Entry 7CQ6 (electron microscopy, 3.00 A resolution); this record covers chains B and D of the 4 polymer chains in the assembly.

Chain B:
Protein: Osteopetrosis-associated transmembrane protein 1
Organism: Homo sapiens
Reference sequence: Q86WC4 (OSTM1_HUMAN); residue numbers follow UniProt; this construct covers 1-334
Chain sequence (344 residues; numbered 1 to 344; the number before each row is that of its first residue):
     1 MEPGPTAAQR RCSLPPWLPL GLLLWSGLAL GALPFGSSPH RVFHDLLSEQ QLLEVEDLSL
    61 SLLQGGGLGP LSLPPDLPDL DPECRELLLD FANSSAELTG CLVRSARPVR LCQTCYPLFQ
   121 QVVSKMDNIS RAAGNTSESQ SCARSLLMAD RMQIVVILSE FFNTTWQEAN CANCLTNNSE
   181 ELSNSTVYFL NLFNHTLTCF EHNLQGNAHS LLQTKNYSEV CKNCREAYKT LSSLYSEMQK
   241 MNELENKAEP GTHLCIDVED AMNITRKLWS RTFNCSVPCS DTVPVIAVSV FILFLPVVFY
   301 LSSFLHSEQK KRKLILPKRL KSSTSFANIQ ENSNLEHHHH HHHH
Not modelled in the structure: 1-72, 132-141, 206-215, 247-252, 307-344
Construct notes: expression tag (335-344)
Disulfides: Cys84-Cys142, Cys101-Cys115, Cys112-Cys171, Cys174-Cys255, Cys221-Cys275
Covalently attached groups: N-acetylglucosamine (NAG) linked to Asn263
Swiss-Prot annotation at these positions:
  - modified residue (Phosphoserine): Ser322, Ser325, Ser333
  - glycosylation (N-linked (GlcNAc...) asparagine): Asn93, Asn128, Asn135, Asn163, Asn177, Asn184, Asn194, Asn216, Asn263, Asn274

Chain D:
Protein: H(+)/Cl(-) exchange transporter 7
Organism: Homo sapiens
Reference sequence: P51798 (CLCN7_HUMAN); numbering as in UniProt (aligned over 1-805)
Chain sequence (825 residues; each row starts with the number of its first residue; numbers below 1 keep their minus sign (Met-19 is residue -19)):
   -19 MASDYKDDDD KASDEVDAGT MANVSKKVSW SGRDRDDEEA APLLRRTARP GGGTPLLNGA
    41 GPGAARQSPR SALFRVGHMS SVELDDELLD PDMDPPHPFP KEIPHNEKLL SLKYESLDYD
   101 NSENQLFLEE ERRINHTAFR TVEIKRWVIC ALIGILTGLV ACFIDIVVEN LAGLKYRVIK
   161 GNIDKFTEKG GLSFSLLLWA TLNAAFVLVG SVIVAFIEPV AAGSGIPQIK CFLNGVKIPH
   221 VVRLKTLVIK VSGVILSVVG GLAVGKEGPM IHSGSVIAAG ISQGRSTSLK RDFKIFEYFR
   281 RDTEKRDFVS AGAAAGVSAA FGAPVGGVLF SLEEGASFWN QFLTWRIFFA SMISTFTLNF
   341 VLSIYHGNMW DLSSPGLINF GRFDSEKMAY TIHEIPVFIA MGVVGGVLGA VFNALNYWLT
   401 MFRIRYIHRP CLQVIEAVLV AAVTATVAFV LIYSSRDCQP LQGGSMSYPL QLFCADGEYN
   461 SMAAAFFNTP EKSVVSLFHD PPGSYNPLTL GLFTLVYFFL ACWTYGLTVS AGVFIPSLLI
   521 GAAWGRLFGI SLSYLTGAAI WADPGKYALM GAAAQLGGIV RMTLSLTVIM MEATSNVTYG
   581 FPIMLVLMTA KIVGDVFIEG LYDMHIQLQS VPFLHWEAPV TSHSLTAREV MSTPVTCLRR
   641 REKVGVIVDV LSDTASNHNG FPVVEHADDT QPARLQGLIL RSQLIVLLKH KVFVERSNLG
   701 LVQRRLRLKD FRDAYPRFPP IQSIHVSQDE RECTMDLSEF MNPSPYTVPQ EASLPRVFKL
   761 FRALGLRHLV VVDNRNQVVG LVTRKDLARY RLGKRGLEEL SLAQT
Not modelled in the structure: -19 to 93, 117-119, 620-624, 653-656, 666-671, 689-707, 720-729, 791-805
Construct notes: initiating methionine (-19); expression tag (-18 to 0)
Disulfides: Cys438-Cys454
Swiss-Prot annotation at these positions:
  - motif: Gly203 to Pro207 (Selectivity filter part_1), Gly245 to Pro249 (Selectivity filter part_2), Gly512 to Pro516 (Selectivity filter part_3)
  - binding site (chloride): Ser204, Phe514, Tyr602
  - binding site (ATP): His658 to Gly660, Thr783 to Asp786
  - site: Glu247 (Mediates proton transfer from the outer aqueous phase to the interior of the protein), Glu314 (Mediates proton transfer from the protein to the inner aqueous phase)
  - modified residue (Phosphoserine): Ser9, Ser60, Ser801
  - natural variant: Leu132 (L132P: In OPTB4), Leu213 (L213F: In OPTA2; uncertain significance), Asn214 (N214S: In OPTB4), Gly215 (G215R: In OPTA2), Leu224 (L224R: In OPTB4; uncertain significance), Leu227 (deletion: In OPTB4), Gly240 (G240R: In OPTB4), Pro249 (P249R: In OPTB4), Ile261 (I261F: In OPTB4), Arg286 (R286Q: In OPTA2; R286W: In OPTA2; uncertain significance), Ser290 (S290Y: In OPTA2; uncertain significance), Ala299 (A299V: In OPTB4; uncertain significance), 20 further natural variant entries in UniProt

Interface between chain B and chain D:
Residue-residue contacts (34):
  Tyr228(B) - Asp456(D)  hydrogen bond
  Ser232(B) - Asp456(D)
  Arg266(B) - Asp456(D)  salt bridge
  Arg266(B) - Gly457(D)
  Ser270(B) - Ala455(D)  hydrogen bond (side chain-backbone)
  Cys279(B) - Phe453(D)  hydrophobic
  Asp281(B) - Gly170(D)
  Asp281(B) - Gly171(D)
  Asp281(B) - Leu172(D)  hydrogen bond (side chain-backbone)
  Asp281(B) - Tyr433(D)  hydrogen bond (backbone-side chain)
  Thr282(B) - Tyr433(D)
  Pro284(B) - Ser173(D)
  Val285(B) - Phe429(D)  hydrophobic
  Val288(B) - Ser173(D)
  Val288(B) - Leu176(D)  hydrophobic
  Ser289(B) - Thr426(D)
  Ser289(B) - Val430(D)
  Ile292(B) - Val423(D)
  Ile292(B) - Thr426(D)
  Leu293(B) - Val423(D)  hydrophobic
  Leu293(B) - Val427(D)  hydrophobic
  Pro296(B) - Val423(D)  hydrophobic
  Phe299(B) - Ile407(D)  hydrophobic
  Phe299(B) - Leu412(D)
  Phe299(B) - Ile415(D)  hydrophobic
  Phe299(B) - Glu416(D)
  Phe299(B) - Leu419(D)  hydrophobic
  Tyr300(B) - Phe402(D)
  Tyr300(B) - Arg403(D)
  Tyr300(B) - Ile407(D)  hydrophobic
  Tyr300(B) - Glu416(D)  hydrogen bond
  Tyr300(B) - Trp503(D)  hydrogen bond
  Ser303(B) - Ile407(D)
  Phe304(B) - Tyr406(D)
Other interface residues (no listed pair), chain B (21 interface residues in all): Arg271, Val277, Leu295
Other interface residues (no listed pair), chain D (29 interface residues in all): Glu168, Leu177, Ala180, Ala422, Glu458

Summary:
Chain B and chain D form an interface of 21 and 29 residues respectively, with 6 hydrogen bonds and 1 salt
bridge. Polar pairs include Arg266(B)-Asp456(D), Tyr228(B)-Asp456(D) and Ser270(B)-Ala455(D).
N-acetylglucosamine is covalently linked to Asn263(B).
Here chain B is Osteopetrosis-associated transmembrane protein 1 and chain D is H(+)/Cl(-) exchange
transporter 7, both from Homo sapiens. Entry 7CQ6 (Structure of the human CLCN7-OSTM1 complex) was determined
by electron microscopy.
